7U6V - chains A and C of the 7 polymer chains in the assembly; structure by electron microscopy, 4.10 A resolution (low resolution: residue-level contacts below are approximate; hydrogen-bond / salt-bridge calls are withheld).

Chain A:
Molecule: Shiga toxin 2a subunit A (Stx2A)
Organism: Shigella dysenteriae
Notes: EC 3.2.2.22
UniProt: G8GWP6 (G8GWP6_9CAUD); residues 1-297 here correspond to UniProt positions 23-319 (UniProt number = residue number + 22)
Chain sequence (297 residues; row label = number of the first residue in the row):
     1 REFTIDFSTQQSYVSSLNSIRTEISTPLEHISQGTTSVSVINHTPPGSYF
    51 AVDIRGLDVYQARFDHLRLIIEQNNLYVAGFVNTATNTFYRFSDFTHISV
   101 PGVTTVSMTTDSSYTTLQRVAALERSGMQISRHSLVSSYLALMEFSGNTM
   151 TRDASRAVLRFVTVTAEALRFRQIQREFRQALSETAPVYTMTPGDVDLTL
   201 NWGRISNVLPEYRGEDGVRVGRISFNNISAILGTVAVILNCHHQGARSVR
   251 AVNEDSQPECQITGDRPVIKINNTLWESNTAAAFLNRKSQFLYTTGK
Unresolved in the structure: 243-257
Disulfides: Cys-241/Cys-260
From the paper describing this entry:
  - catalytic residues: Tyr-77
  - conformationally variable residues (loop rearrangement, order/disorder transition): Pro-27 to Ser-39, Ile-54 to Leu-67, Leu-182 to Pro-187, Cys-241 to His-243, Ser-256 to Cys-260

Chain C:
Molecule: Shiga toxin 2a subunit B (Stx2B)
Organism: Shigella dysenteriae
Chain sequence (70 residues; numbered 1 to 70; the number before each row is that of its first residue):
     1 ADCAKGKIEFSKYNEDDTFTVKVDGKEYWTSRWNLQPLLQSAQLTGMTVT
    51 IKSSTCESGSGFAEVQFNND
Disulfides: Cys-3/Cys-56

How chain A and chain C interact:
Contacting residue pairs (14; chain A residue first):
  Gly-264(A) / Thr-45(C)
  Asp-265(A) / Thr-45(C)
  Asp-265(A) / Gly-46(C)
  Arg-266(A) / Leu-44(C)
  Arg-266(A) / Thr-45(C)
  Ser-278(A) / Thr-45(C)
  Leu-285(A) / Gln-40(C)
  Leu-285(A) / Ser-41(C)
  Asn-286(A) / Pro-37(C)
  Asn-286(A) / Leu-38(C)
  Asn-286(A) / Ser-41(C)
  Arg-287(A) / Pro-37(C)
  Lys-288(A) / Pro-37(C)
  Ser-289(A) / Trp-33(C)
Interface residues without a listed pair, chain A (11 interface residues in all): Ile-262, Ala-282
Interface residues without a listed pair, chain C (10 interface residues in all): Asn-34, Asn-69

Summary:
Chain A and chain C form an interface of 11 and 10 residues respectively. From the paper: the catalytic
residue Tyr-77(A); conformational variability at Pro-27(A), Ile-54(A) and Leu-182(A) among others.
Chain A is Shiga toxin 2a subunit A (Stx2A) and chain C is Shiga toxin 2a subunit B (Stx2B), both from
Shigella dysenteriae; the structure, Cryo-EM structure of Shiga toxin 2 in complex with the native ribosomal
P-stalk, was determined by electron microscopy.
